PDB entry 1BPQ | X-ray diffraction, 1.80 A resolution | chain A

# Chain A
Name: Phospholipase A2
Source organism: Bos taurus
Notes: EC 3.1.1.4
Reference sequence: P00593 (PA21B_BOVIN); residues 1-123 here correspond to UniProt positions 23-145 (UniProt number = residue number + 22)
Amino-acid sequence (123 residues; row label = number of the first residue in the row):
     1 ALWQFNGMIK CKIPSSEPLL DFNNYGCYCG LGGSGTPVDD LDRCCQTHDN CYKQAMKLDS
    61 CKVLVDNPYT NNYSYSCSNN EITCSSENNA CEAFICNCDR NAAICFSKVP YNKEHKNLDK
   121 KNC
Construct notes: conflict M56 (Lys78 in P00593)
Disulfides: C11-C77, C27-C123, C29-C45, C44-C105, C51-C98, C61-C91, C84-C96
Bound ions: Ca2+: Y28, G30, G32, D49
Curated features (UniProtKB/Swiss-Prot):
  - active site: H48, D99
  - binding site (Ca(2+)): Y28, G30, G32, D49

# Summary
Y28, G30, G32 and D49 form the Ca2+ site. Curated annotation (UniProt) lists active-site residues H48 and D99
and 4 Ca2+-binding residues.
Chain A is Phospholipase A2 (Bos taurus); the structure, Phospholipase A2 engineering. X-ray structural and
functional evidence for the interaction of lysine-56 with substrates, was determined by X-ray diffraction,
deposited together with 2BPP.
